PDB entry 9GFI | X-ray diffraction, 2.10 A resolution | chains A and B

# Chain A
Protein: Retinoic acid receptor alpha
From: Homo sapiens
UniProtKB: P10276 (RARA_HUMAN); residue numbers follow UniProt; this construct covers 180-415
Sequence (236 residues; each row starts with the number of its first residue):
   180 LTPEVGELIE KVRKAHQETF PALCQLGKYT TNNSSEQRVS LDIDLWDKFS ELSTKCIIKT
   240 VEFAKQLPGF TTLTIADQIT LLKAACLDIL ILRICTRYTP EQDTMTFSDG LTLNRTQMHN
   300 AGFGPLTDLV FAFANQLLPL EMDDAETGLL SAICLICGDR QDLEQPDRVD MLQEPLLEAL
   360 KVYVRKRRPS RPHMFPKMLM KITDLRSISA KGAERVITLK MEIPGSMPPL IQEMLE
Ligand contacts: EQN (4-{[(5,5,8,8-tetramethyl-5,6,7,8-tetrahydronaphthalen-2-yl)carbonyl]amino}benzoic acid): Trp-225, Phe-228, Leu-231, Ser-232, Cys-235, Leu-266, Leu-269, Ile-270, Arg-272, Ile-273, Arg-276, Phe-286, Ser-287, Gly-301, Phe-302, Leu-305, Gly-391, Arg-394, Val-395, Leu-398, Ile-410, Leu-414

# Chain B
Protein: Stapled peptide-like ligand
Sequence (10 residues; row label = number of the first residue in the row):
     1 HKILLRLLXX
Covalent attachments: covalent link Leu-5/HRG_9
Modified residues: Leu-5 (norleucine; NLE); HRG (L-homoarginine) at position 9; A1IM7 (C-methylamino-glutamic acid) at position 10

# How chain A and chain B interact
Residue-residue contacts - 18 pairs, chain A then chain B:
  Val-240(A) / Leu-4(B)  hydrophobic
  Val-240(A) / Leu-7(B)  hydrophobic
  Val-240(A) / Leu-8(B)  hydrophobic
  Lys-244(A) / Leu-7(B)  hydrogen bond (side chain-backbone)
  Lys-244(A) / Leu-8(B)  hydrogen bond (side chain-backbone)
  Lys-244(A) / A1IM7_10(B)
  Ile-254(A) / HRG_9(B)
  Gln-257(A) / Leu-8(B)
  Ile-258(A) / His-1(B)
  Ile-258(A) / Leu-4(B)  hydrophobic
  Ile-258(A) / Leu-5(B)
  Ile-258(A) / Leu-8(B)  hydrophobic
  Leu-261(A) / Leu-8(B)  hydrophobic
  Glu-412(A) / His-1(B)
  Glu-412(A) / Lys-2(B)
  Glu-412(A) / Ile-3(B)  hydrogen bond (side chain-backbone)
  Glu-412(A) / Leu-4(B)  hydrogen bond (side chain-backbone)
  Met-413(A) / Leu-4(B)  hydrophobic
Also at the interface, not in a pair above, chain A (12 interface residues in all): Phe-249, Lys-262, Pro-408, Leu-409
The authors on this interface:
  - interface residues, chain A: Lys-244(A), Ile-254(A), Glu-412(A)

# In short
The interface between chain A and chain B involves 12 residues on one side and 9 on the other, with 4 hydrogen
bonds. Polar pairs include Lys-244(A)/Leu-7(B), Lys-244(A)/Leu-8(B) and Glu-412(A)/Ile-3(B). Bound to chain A:
compound EQN. From the paper: interface residues Lys-244(A), Ile-254(A) and Glu-412(A).
Here chain A is Retinoic acid receptor alpha (Homo sapiens) and chain B is Stapled peptide-like ligand. Entry
9GFI (hRAR alpha LBD-AM580 complex with staple peptide) was determined by X-ray diffraction (same publication
as 9GF9, 9GFC and 9GFE).
